8AQ7 - chain A; structure by X-ray diffraction, 1.65 A resolution.

Chain A:
Name: GTPase KRas
Source organism: Homo sapiens
UniProt: P01116 (RASK_HUMAN), isoform P01116-2; numbering as in UniProt (aligned over 1-169)
Chain sequence (170 residues; each row starts with the number of its first residue; numbering starts at 0):
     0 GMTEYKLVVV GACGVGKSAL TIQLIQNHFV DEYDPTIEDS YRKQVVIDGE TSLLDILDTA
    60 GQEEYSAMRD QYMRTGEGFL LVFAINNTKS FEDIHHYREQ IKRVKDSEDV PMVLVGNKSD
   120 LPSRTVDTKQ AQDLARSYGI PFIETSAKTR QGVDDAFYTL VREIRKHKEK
Disordered / not traced: 0, 169
Differences from the reference sequence: expression tag (0); engineered mutation Cys12 (Gly in P01116), Ser51 (Cys in P01116), Leu80 (Cys in P01116), Ser118 (Cys in P01116)
Glycans and other covalent adducts: compound NZX linked to Cys12
Bound ions: Mg2+: Ser17 (together with GDP)
Residues lining bound ligands:
  - GDP (guanosine-5'-diphosphate): Ala11, Gly13, Val14, Gly15, Lys16, Ser17, Ala18, Phe28, Val29, Asp30, Glu31, Tyr32, Asn116, Lys117, Asp119, Leu120, Ser145, Ala146, Lys147
  - NZX (1-[6-[3-cyclohexyl-5-methyl-4-(5-methyl-1H-indazol-4-yl)pyrazol-1-yl]-2-azaspiro[3.3]heptan-2-yl]propan-1-one): Val9, Gly10, Lys16, Pro34, Thr58, Ala59, Gly60, Gln61, Glu62, Glu63, Tyr64, Ser65, Arg68, Asp69, Met72, Tyr96, Gln99, Ile100, Arg102, Val103

Overview:
Chain A binds GDP. Compound NZX is covalently linked to Cys12.
Chain A is GTPase KRas (Homo sapiens); the structure, Kras G12C in complex with GDP and compound 9, was
determined by X-ray diffraction (same publication as 8AQ5).
